Entry 5H7X (X-ray diffraction, 1.76 A resolution); this record covers chains A and F of the 6 polymer chains in the assembly.

Chain A (and F):
Molecule: Phosphopantetheine adenylyltransferase
From: Acinetobacter baumannii
Notes: EC 2.7.7.3; chain F of this document is another copy of the same molecule, construct and numbering; everything in this record applies to it too
UniProtKB: A0A059ZFC5 (A0A059ZFC5_ACIBA); residues 1-163 here = UniProt positions 1-163
Sequence (171 residues; row label = number of the first residue in the row; numbers below 1 keep their minus sign (Gly-7 is residue -7)):
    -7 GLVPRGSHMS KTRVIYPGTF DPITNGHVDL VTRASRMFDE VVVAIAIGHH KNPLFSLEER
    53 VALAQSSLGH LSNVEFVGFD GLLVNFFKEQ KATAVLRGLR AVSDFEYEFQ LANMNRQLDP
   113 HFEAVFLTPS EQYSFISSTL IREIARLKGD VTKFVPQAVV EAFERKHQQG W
Not modelled in the structure: -7 to 0 (chain F: fully traced)
Differences from the reference sequence: expression tag (-7 to 0)

Chain A / chain F interface:
Pairs across the interface (54; chain A residue first):
  Lys3(A) with Arg-3(F)
  Thr4(A) with Met29(F)
  Arg25(A) with Arg108(F); Glu115(F), salt bridge
  Met29(A) with Thr4(F); Thr85(F); Glu115(F); Val117(F), hydrophobic
  Asp31(A) with Arg-3(F)
  Ser64(A) with Gly-7(F); Leu-6(F)
  Asn65(A) with Leu-6(F)
  Thr85(A) with Met29(F)
  Ala86(A) with Met29(F), hydrophobic
  Leu91(A) with Phe97(F), hydrophobic; Phe101(F)
  Arg92(A) with Phe101(F)
  Ala93(A) with Phe97(F)
  Val94(A) with Val94(F), hydrophobic; Phe97(F); Glu98(F)
  Phe97(A) with Leu91(F), hydrophobic; Ala93(F); Val94(F); Phe97(F), hydrophobic
  Phe101(A) with Leu91(F); Arg92(F); Thr120(F); Pro121(F)
  Asn105(A) with Pro121(F); Glu123(F)
  Arg108(A) with Arg25(F)
  Gln109(A) with Glu123(F), hydrogen bond
  Glu115(A) with Arg25(F), salt bridge; Met29(F); Leu119(F)
  Ala116(A) with Leu119(F)
  Val117(A) with Met29(F), hydrophobic; Phe118(F); Leu119(F), hydrophobic
  Phe118(A) with Val117(F); Phe118(F), hydrogen bond (backbone-backbone); Thr120(F)
  Leu119(A) with Ala116(F); Val117(F), hydrophobic
  Thr120(A) with Phe97(F); Phe101(F); Phe118(F)
  Pro121(A) with Phe101(F); Asn105(F)
  Ser122(A) with Asn105(F); Arg108(F)
  Glu123(A) with Asn105(F); Gln109(F), hydrogen bond
Other interface residues (no listed pair), chain A (32 interface residues in all): Met1, Phe30, Glu98, Ala104, Ser126
Other interface residues (no listed pair), chain F (32 interface residues in all): Lys3, Phe30, Asp31, Ala86, Ala104, Ser122, Ser126

Overview:
Chain A and chain F each contribute 32 residues to their interface; the contacts include 3 hydrogen bonds and
2 salt bridges. Polar contacts include Arg25(A)-Glu115(F), Gln109(A)-Glu123(F) and Phe118(A)-Phe118(F).
Chain A and chain F are both Phosphopantetheine adenylyltransferase (Acinetobacter baumannii); the structure,
Crystal structure of the complex of Phosphopantetheine adenylyltransferase from Acinetobacter baumannii with
2-hydroxy-1,2,3-propane tricarboxylate at 1.76 ..., was determined by X-ray diffraction (same publication as
5YH7).
